6Q0J - chains A and X of the 6 polymer chains in the assembly; structure by electron microscopy, 4.90 A resolution (low resolution: residue-level contacts below are approximate; hydrogen-bond / salt-bridge calls are withheld).

== Chain A ==
Protein: Serine/threonine-protein kinase B-raf
Organism: Homo sapiens
Notes: EC 2.7.11.1
Reference sequence: P15056 (BRAF_HUMAN); residue numbers follow UniProt; this construct covers 1-766
Sequence (805 residues; numbered -26 to 778; the number before each row is that of its first residue; numbers below 1 keep their minus sign (Met-26 is residue -26)):
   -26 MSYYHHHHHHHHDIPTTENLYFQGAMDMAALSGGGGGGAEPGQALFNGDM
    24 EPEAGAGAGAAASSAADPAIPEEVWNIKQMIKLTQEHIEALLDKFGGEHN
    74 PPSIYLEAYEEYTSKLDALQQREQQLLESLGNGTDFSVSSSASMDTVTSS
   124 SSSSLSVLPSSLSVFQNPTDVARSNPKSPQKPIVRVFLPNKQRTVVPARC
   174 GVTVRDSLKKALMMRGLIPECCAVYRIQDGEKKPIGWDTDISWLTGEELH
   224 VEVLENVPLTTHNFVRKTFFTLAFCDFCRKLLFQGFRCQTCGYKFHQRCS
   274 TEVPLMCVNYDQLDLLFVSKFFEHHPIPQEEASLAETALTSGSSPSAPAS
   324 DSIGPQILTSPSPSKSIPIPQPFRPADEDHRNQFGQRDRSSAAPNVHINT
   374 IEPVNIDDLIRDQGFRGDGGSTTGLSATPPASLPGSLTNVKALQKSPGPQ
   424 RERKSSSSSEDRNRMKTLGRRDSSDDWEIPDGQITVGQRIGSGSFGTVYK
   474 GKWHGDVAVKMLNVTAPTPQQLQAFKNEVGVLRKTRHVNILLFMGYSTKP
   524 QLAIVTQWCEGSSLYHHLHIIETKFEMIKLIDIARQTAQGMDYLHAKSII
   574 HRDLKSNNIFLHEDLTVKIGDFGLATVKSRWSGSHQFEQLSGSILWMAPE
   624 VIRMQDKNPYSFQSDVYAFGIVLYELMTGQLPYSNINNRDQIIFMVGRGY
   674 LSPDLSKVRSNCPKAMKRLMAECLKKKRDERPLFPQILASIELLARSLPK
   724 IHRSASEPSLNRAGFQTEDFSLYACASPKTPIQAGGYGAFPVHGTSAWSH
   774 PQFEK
Unresolved in the structure: -26 to 448, 465-468, 734-778
Sequence notes: expression tag (-26 to 0, 767-778); engineered mutation Ala365 (Ser in P15056)
Modified positions: Ser729 (phosphoserine; SEP)
Curated features (UniProtKB/Swiss-Prot):
  - zinc finger: Thr234 to Cys280 (Phorbol-ester/DAG-type)
  - active site: Asp576 (Proton acceptor)
  - binding site (Zn(2+)): His235, Cys248, Cys251, Cys261, Cys264, His269, Cys272, Cys280
  - binding site (ATP): Ile463 to Val471, Lys483
  - site (Breakpoint for translocation to form KIAA1549-BRAF fusion protein): Asp380, Asp381, Met438, Lys439
  - modified residue: Ala2 (N-acetylalanine), Ser151 (Phosphoserine), Ser333 (Phosphoserine), Thr373 (Phosphothreonine), Thr396 (Phosphothreonine), Ser399 (Phosphoserine), Thr401 (Phosphothreonine), Ser446 (Phosphoserine), Ser447 (Phosphoserine), Arg671 (Omega-N-methylarginine), Ser729 (Phosphoserine), Ser750 (Phosphoserine), Thr753 (Phosphothreonine)
  - cross-link: Lys578 (Glycyl lysine isopeptide (Lys-Gly) (interchain with G-Cter in ubiquitin))
  - natural variant: Thr241 (T241M: In NS7; T241P: In CFC1 and LPRD3; T241R: In NS7), Thr244 (T244P: In CFC1), Leu245 (L245F: In CFC1), Ala246 (A246P: In CFC1), Gln257 (Q257R: In CFC1), Gln262 (Q262K: In CFC1), Glu275 (E275K: In CFC1), Arg462 (R462I: In CRC), Ile463 (I463S: In CRC), Gly464 (G464E: In CRC; G464V: In a colorectal cancer cell line), Gly466 (G466A: In melanoma; G466E: In melanoma; G466V: In LNCR), Ser467 (S467A: In CFC1), 19 further natural variant entries in UniProt
  - mutagenesis: Met53 (M53D: Reduces interaction with KSR1 and MAP2K1 and thus phosphorylation of MAP2K1), Lys88 (K88E: Reduces interaction with KSR1 and MAP2K1 and thus phosphorylation of MAP2K1), Lys483 (K483S: Reduces kinase activity with MAP2K1), Arg509 (R509H: Loss of MAP2K1-mediated-BRAF-KSR1 dimerization), Lys578 (K578R: Blocks EGF-induced ubiquitination and ERK activation), Ile666 (I666R: No effect on MAP2K1-mediated-BRAF-KSR1 dimerization, however loss of BRAF-mediated phosphorylation of MAP2K1), Arg671 (R671K: Increased kinase activity and stability in response to EGF treatment)
What the authors report for this chain:
  - mutagenesis - S729A: decreased expression
  - mutagenesis - S729A: abolished binding to 14-3-3 proteins

== Chain X ==
Protein: 14-3-3 protein zeta
Organism: Spodoptera exigua
Reference sequence: V9P4T4 (V9P4T4_SPOEX); residues -1 to 245 here correspond to UniProt positions 1-247 (UniProt number = residue number + 2)
Sequence (247 residues; each row starts with the number of its first residue; numbers below 1 keep their minus sign (Met-1 is residue -1)):
    -1 MSVDKEELVQRAKLAEQAERYDDMAAAMKEVTETGVELSNEERNLLSVAY
    49 KNVVGARRSSWRVISSIEQKTEGSERKQQMAKEYRVKVEKELREICYDVL
    99 GLLDKHLIPKASNPESKVFYLKMKGDYYRYLAEVATGETRNSVVEDSQKA
   149 YQDAFEISKAKMQPTHPIRLGLALNFSVFYYEILNSPDKACQLAKQAFDD
   199 AIAELDTLNEDSYKDSTLIMQLLRDNLTLWTSDTQGDGDEPAEGGDN
Unresolved in the structure: -1 to 1, 231-245

== How chain A and chain X interact ==
Contacting residue pairs (4):
  Pro722(A) with Thr226(X); Leu227(X)
  Ala728(A) with Val176(X); Asn224(X)
Other interface residues (no listed pair), chain A (4 interface residues in all): Ile724, Ser732
Other interface residues (no listed pair), chain X (8 interface residues in all): Lys49, Leu220, Asp223, Ser230

== Overview ==
The interface between chain A and chain X involves 4 residues on one side and 8 on the other. UniProt lists
active-site residue Asp576(A), 8 Zn2+-binding residues, 10 ATP-binding residues and 7 mutagenesis sites on
chain A. The paper reports that S729A of chain A reduces expression; S729A of chain A abolishes binding to
14-3-3 proteins.
Here chain A is Serine/threonine-protein kinase B-raf (Homo sapiens) and chain X is 14-3-3 protein zeta
(Spodoptera exigua). Entry 6Q0J (Structure of a MAPK pathway complex) was determined by electron microscopy
together with 6NYB, 6PP9, 6Q0K and 6Q0T from the same study.
